PDB entry 3BOL | X-ray diffraction, 1.85 A resolution | chains A and B

== Chain A (and B) ==
Molecule: 5-methyltetrahydrofolate S-homocysteine methyltransferase
From: Thermotoga maritima
Notes: EC 2.1.1.13; chain B of this document is another copy of the same molecule, construct and numbering; everything in this record applies to it too
UniProt: Q9WYA5 (Q9WYA5_THEMA); residues 1-566 here = UniProt positions 1-566
Amino-acid sequence (566 residues; numbered 1 to 566; the number before each row is that of its first residue):
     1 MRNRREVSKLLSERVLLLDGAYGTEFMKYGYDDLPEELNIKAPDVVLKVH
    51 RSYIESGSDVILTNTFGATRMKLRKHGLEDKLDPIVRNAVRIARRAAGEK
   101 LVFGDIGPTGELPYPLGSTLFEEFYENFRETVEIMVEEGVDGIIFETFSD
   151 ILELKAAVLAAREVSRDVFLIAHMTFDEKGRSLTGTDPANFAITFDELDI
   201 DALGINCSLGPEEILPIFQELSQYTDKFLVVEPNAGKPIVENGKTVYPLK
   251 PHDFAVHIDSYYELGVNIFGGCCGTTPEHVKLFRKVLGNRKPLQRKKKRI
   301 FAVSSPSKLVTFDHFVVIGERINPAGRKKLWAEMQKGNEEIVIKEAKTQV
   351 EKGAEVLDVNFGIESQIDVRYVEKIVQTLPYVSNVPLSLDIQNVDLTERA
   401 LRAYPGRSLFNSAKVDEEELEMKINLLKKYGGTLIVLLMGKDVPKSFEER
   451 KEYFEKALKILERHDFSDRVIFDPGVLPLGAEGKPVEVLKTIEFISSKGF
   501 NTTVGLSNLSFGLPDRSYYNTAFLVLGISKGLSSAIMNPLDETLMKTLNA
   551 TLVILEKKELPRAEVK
Disordered / not traced: 512, 559-566 (chain B: 237-246, 512, 561-566)
Metal / ion sites: K+: Asp19, Gly20, Glu232, Gly271; Zn2+: Cys207, Asn234, Cys272, Cys273

== Interface between chain A and chain B ==
Pairs across the interface (41):
  Pro485(A) - Ile554(B)
  Val486(A) - Ile554(B)
  Val486(A) - Leu555(B)  hydrophobic
  Val486(A) - Glu556(B)
  Asp515(A) - Lys546(B)  salt bridge
  Tyr518(A) - Thr543(B)
  Tyr518(A) - Lys546(B)
  Tyr518(A) - Thr547(B)
  Tyr518(A) - Ala550(B)
  Tyr519(A) - Ala550(B)  hydrophobic
  Tyr519(A) - Ile554(B)
  Ala522(A) - Val525(B)
  Ala522(A) - Ala550(B)  hydrophobic
  Ala522(A) - Thr551(B)
  Ala522(A) - Ile554(B)  hydrophobic
  Phe523(A) - Ile554(B)
  Val525(A) - Ala522(B)
  Val525(A) - Val525(B)  hydrophobic
  Val525(A) - Leu526(B)  hydrophobic
  Leu526(A) - Val525(B)  hydrophobic
  Leu526(A) - Ser529(B)
  Leu526(A) - Ile554(B)  hydrophobic
  Ser529(A) - Leu526(B)
  Thr543(A) - Tyr518(B)
  Lys546(A) - Asp515(B)  salt bridge
  Lys546(A) - Tyr518(B)
  Thr547(A) - Tyr518(B)
  Thr547(A) - Ala522(B)
  Ala550(A) - Tyr518(B)
  Ala550(A) - Tyr519(B)  hydrophobic
  Ala550(A) - Ala522(B)  hydrophobic
  Thr551(A) - Ala522(B)
  Ile554(A) - Leu479(B)  hydrophobic
  Ile554(A) - Pro485(B)  hydrophobic
  Ile554(A) - Val486(B)
  Ile554(A) - Tyr519(B)
  Ile554(A) - Ala522(B)  hydrophobic
  Ile554(A) - Phe523(B)
  Ile554(A) - Leu526(B)  hydrophobic
  Leu555(A) - Val486(B)  hydrophobic
  Glu556(A) - Val486(B)
Interface residues without a listed pair, chain A (25 interface residues in all): Leu479, Leu489, Thr521, Lys530, Glu542, Asn549, Val553
Interface residues without a listed pair, chain B (26 interface residues in all): Lys484, Leu489, Leu509, Thr521, Lys530, Val553, Leu560

== Overview ==
Chain A and chain B form an interface of 25 and 26 residues respectively, with 2 salt bridges. The
salt-bridged pair is Asp515(A)-Lys546(B). Asp19(A), Gly20(A), Glu232(A) and Gly271(A) coordinate K+.
Cys207(A), Asn234(A), Cys272(A) and Cys273(A) coordinate Zn2+.
Chain A and chain B are both 5-methyltetrahydrofolate S-homocysteine methyltransferase (Thermotoga maritima);
the structure, Cobalamin-dependent methionine synthase (1-566) from Thermotoga maritima complexed with Zn2+,
was determined by X-ray diffraction, deposited together with 3BQ5 and 3BQ6.
